Entry 3E6U (X-ray diffraction, 2.60 A resolution); this record covers chain A.

# Chain A
Protein: LanC-like protein 1
Organism: Homo sapiens
UniProtKB: O43813 (LANC1_HUMAN); residues 1-399 here = UniProt positions 1-399
Amino-acid sequence (411 residues; row label = number of the first residue in the row; numbers below 1 keep their minus sign (His-11 is residue -11)):
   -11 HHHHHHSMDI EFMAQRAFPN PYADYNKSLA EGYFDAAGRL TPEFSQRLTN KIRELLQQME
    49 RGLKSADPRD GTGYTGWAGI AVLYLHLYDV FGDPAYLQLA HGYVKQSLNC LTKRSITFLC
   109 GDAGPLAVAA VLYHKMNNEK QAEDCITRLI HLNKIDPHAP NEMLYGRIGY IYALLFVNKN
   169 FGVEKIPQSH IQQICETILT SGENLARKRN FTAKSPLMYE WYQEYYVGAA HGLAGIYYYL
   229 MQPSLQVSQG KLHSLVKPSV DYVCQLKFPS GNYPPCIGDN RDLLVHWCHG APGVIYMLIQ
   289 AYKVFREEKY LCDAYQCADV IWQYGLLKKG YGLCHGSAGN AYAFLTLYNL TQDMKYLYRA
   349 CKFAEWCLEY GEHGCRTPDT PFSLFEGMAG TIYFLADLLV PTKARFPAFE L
Disordered / not traced: -11 to -10
Differences from the reference sequence: expression tag (-11 to 0)
Bound ions: Zn2+ site 1: His-7 (shared with 3 residues of chain C); Zn2+ site 2: Cys276, Cys322, His323 (shared with 1 residue of chain C)
Swiss-Prot annotation at these positions:
  - binding site (Zn(2+)): Cys276, Cys322, His323
  - binding site (glutathione): Lys317, Arg364 to Asp367
  - modified residue: Ala2 (N-acetylalanine), Lys142 (N6-acetyllysine)
What the authors report for this chain:
  - Zn2+ coordination: Cys276, Cys322, His323
  - mutagenesis - D12A, Y13F: unchanged binding to SH3Eps8
  - mutagenesis - P9A, C322A: unchanged binding to Eps8
  - mutagenesis - R4A, R4E, H219F: decreased binding to Eps8
  - mutagenesis - R4A, R4E, H219F: decreased signaling in response to NGF-induced neurite outgrowth
  - mutagenesis - P9A, D12A, Y13F, C322A: unchanged signaling in response to neurite outgrowth

# In short
Cys276, Cys322 and His323 form the Zn2+ site 2. UniProt lists 3 Zn2+-binding residues and 5
glutathione-binding residues. The paper reports that R4A, R4E and H219F reduce binding to Eps8; Zn2+
coordination by Cys276, Cys322 and His323; 7 substitutions were tested in all.
Chain A is LanC-like protein 1 (Homo sapiens); the structure, Crystal structure of Human LanCL1, was
determined by X-ray diffraction together with 3E73 from the same study.
